PDB entry 4FFB | X-ray diffraction, 2.88 A resolution | chains A and B of the 3 polymer chains in the assembly

# Chain A
Molecule: Tubulin alpha-1 chain
From: Saccharomyces cerevisiae
Reference sequence: P09733 (TBA1_YEAST); numbering as in UniProt (aligned over 1-447)
Chain sequence (447 residues; numbered 1 to 447; the number before each row is that of its first residue):
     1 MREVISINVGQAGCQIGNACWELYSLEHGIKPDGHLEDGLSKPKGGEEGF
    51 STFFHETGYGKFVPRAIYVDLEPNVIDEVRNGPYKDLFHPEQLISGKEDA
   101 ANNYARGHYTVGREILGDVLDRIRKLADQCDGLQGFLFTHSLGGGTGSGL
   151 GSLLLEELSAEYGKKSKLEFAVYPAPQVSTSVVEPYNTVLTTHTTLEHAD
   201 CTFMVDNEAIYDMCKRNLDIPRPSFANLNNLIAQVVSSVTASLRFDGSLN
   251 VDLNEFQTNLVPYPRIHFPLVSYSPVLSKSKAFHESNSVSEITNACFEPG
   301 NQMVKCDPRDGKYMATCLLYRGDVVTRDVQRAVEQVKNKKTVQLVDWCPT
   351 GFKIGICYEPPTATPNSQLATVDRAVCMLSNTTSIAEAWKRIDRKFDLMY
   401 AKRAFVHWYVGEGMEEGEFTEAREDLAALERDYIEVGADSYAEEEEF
Disordered / not traced: 281-284, 440-447
Ion coordination: Mg2+: Glu72 (together with GTP)
Ligand contacts: GTP (guanosine-5'-triphosphate): Gly10, Gln11, Ala12, Gln15, Ile16, Asp70, Glu72, Asp99, Ala100, Ala101, Asn102, Ser141, Gly143, Gly144, Gly145, Thr146, Gly147, Val172, Pro174, Val178, Ser179, Thr180, Glu184, Asn207, Phe225, Leu228, Asn229, Ile232
UniProt features mapped onto this chain:
  - active site: Glu255
  - binding site (GTP): Gln11, Glu72, Ser141, Gly145, Thr146, Thr180, Asn207, Asn229
  - binding site (Mg(2+)): Glu72
  - mutagenesis: Asp252 (D252A: Poisonous alpha-tubulins that cause lethality. Microtubules do not depolymerize), Glu255 (E255A: Poisonous alpha-tubulins that cause lethality. Microtubules do not depolymerize)

# Chain B
Molecule: Tubulin beta chain
From: Saccharomyces cerevisiae
Notes: EC 3.6.5.6
Reference sequence: P02557 (TBB_YEAST); numbering as in UniProt (aligned over 1-457)
Chain sequence (463 residues; row label = number of the first residue in the row):
     1 MREIIHISTGQCGNQIGAAFWETICGEHGLDFNGTYHGHDDIQKERLNVY
    51 FNEASSGKWVPRSINVDLEPGTIDAVRNSAIGNLFRPDNYIFGQSSAGNV
   101 WAKGHYTEGAELVDSVMDVIRREAEGCDSLQGFQITHSLGGGTGSGMGTL
   151 LISKIREEFPDRMMATFSVLPSPKRSDTRVEPYNATLSVHQLVEHSDETF
   201 CIDNEALYDICQRTLKLNQPSYGDLNNLVSSVMSGVTTSLRYPGQLNSDL
   251 RKLAVNLVPFPRLHFFMVGYAPLTAIGSQSFRSLTVPELTQQMFDAKNMM
   301 AAADPRNGRYLTVAAFFRGKVSVKEVEDEMHKVQSKNSDYFVEWIPNNVQ
   351 TAVCSVAPQGLDMAATFIANSTSIQELFKRVGDQFSAMFKRKAFLHWYTS
   401 EGMDELEFSEAESNMNDLVSEYQQYQEATVEDDEEVDENGDFGAPQNQDE
   451 PITENFEHHHHHH
Disordered / not traced: 36-38, 175-177, 278-282, 433-463
Sequence notes: engineered mutation Arg175 (Thr in P02557), Arg179 (Val in P02557); expression tag (458-463)
Ligand contacts: GTP (guanosine-5'-triphosphate): Gly10, Gln11, Cys12, Gln15, Ile16, Asp67, Glu69, Ser96, Ala97, Gly98, Asn99, Ser138, Gly140, Gly141, Gly142, Thr143, Gly144, Val169, Pro171, Glu181, Asn204, Leu207, Tyr222, Leu225, Asn226
UniProt features mapped onto this chain:
  - binding site (GTP): Gln11, Glu69, Ser138, Gly142, Thr143, Gly144, Asn204, Asn226
  - binding site (Mg(2+)): Glu69
  - modified residue (Phosphoserine): Ser278, Ser280
  - mutagenesis: Val100 (V100N: Becomes sensitive to rhizoxin), Lys390 (K390Q: Decreased microtubule stability), Glu421 (E421K: Increased microtubule polymerization and depolymerization rates. Increased microtubule stability. Decreased kinesin KIP3 subcellular location at microtubule plus ends)

# Chain A / chain B interface
Pairs across the interface (55; chain A residue first):
  Lys97(A) - Ser129(B)
  Glu98(A) - Arg2(B)  salt bridge
  Glu98(A) - Arg162(B)  salt bridge
  Asp99(A) - Asp249(B)
  Asp99(A) - Lys252(B)  salt bridge
  Ala101(A) - Arg251(B)
  Ala101(A) - Lys252(B)
  Ala101(A) - Val255(B)
  Asn102(A) - Lys252(B)
  Asn102(A) - Asn256(B)
  Arg106(A) - Arg251(B)
  Pro176(A) - Asn347(B)
  Gln177(A) - Glu327(B)
  Thr180(A) - Leu246(B)
  Thr180(A) - Asn256(B)
  Ser181(A) - Asn256(B)
  Ser181(A) - Gln350(B)
  Val182(A) - Asn256(B)  hydrogen bond (backbone-side chain)
  Val182(A) - Ile345(B)  hydrophobic
  Val182(A) - Pro346(B)
  Val182(A) - Asn347(B)
  Val182(A) - Gln350(B)
  Lys215(A) - Lys324(B)
  Pro221(A) - Lys324(B)  hydrogen bond (backbone-side chain)
  Arg222(A) - Val323(B)
  Arg222(A) - Glu327(B)  salt bridge
  Lys395(A) - Pro346(B)
  Leu398(A) - Trp344(B)
  Leu398(A) - Pro346(B)  hydrophobic
  Met399(A) - Trp344(B)
  Met399(A) - Pro346(B)
  Ala401(A) - Val430(B)
  Ala401(A) - Glu431(B)
  Ala401(A) - Asp432(B)
  Lys402(A) - Phe260(B)
  Lys402(A) - Trp344(B)
  Lys402(A) - Ala428(B)
  Lys402(A) - Thr429(B)
  Lys402(A) - Val430(B)  hydrogen bond (side chain-backbone)
  Arg403(A) - Phe260(B)
  Arg403(A) - Asp432(B)  salt bridge
  Ala404(A) - Pro259(B)
  Ala404(A) - Phe260(B)  hydrophobic
  Phe405(A) - Val255(B)
  Phe405(A) - Val258(B)
  Phe405(A) - Pro259(B)  hydrogen bond (backbone-backbone)
  Phe405(A) - Thr312(B)
  Phe405(A) - Ile345(B)  hydrophobic
  His407(A) - Val258(B)
  His407(A) - Pro259(B)  hydrogen bond (side chain-backbone)
  His407(A) - Phe260(B)
  His407(A) - Pro261(B)
  Trp408(A) - Ala254(B)
  Trp408(A) - Val255(B)
  Trp408(A) - Val258(B)  hydrogen bond (side chain-backbone)
Interface residues without a listed pair, chain A (27 interface residues in all): Ser179, Val183, Val406
Interface residues without a listed pair, chain B (30 interface residues in all): Glu343, Tyr425

# Summary
27 residues of chain A and 30 residues of chain B are in contact, with 6 hydrogen bonds and 5 salt bridges.
Among the polar pairs are Glu98(A)-Arg2(B), Glu98(A)-Arg162(B) and Asp99(A)-Lys252(B). Ligands of chain A:
GTP. Chain B binds GTP.
Chain A is Tubulin alpha-1 chain and chain B is Tubulin beta chain, both from Saccharomyces cerevisiae; the
structure, A TOG:alpha/beta-tubulin Complex Structure Reveals Conformation-Based Mechanisms For a Microtubule
Polymerase, was determined by X-ray diffraction.
